Entry 6WZG (electron microscopy, 2.30 A resolution); this record covers chains A and N of the 6 polymer chains in the assembly.

Chain A:
Molecule: Guanine nucleotide-binding protein G(s) subunit alpha isoforms short
Source organism: Homo sapiens
UniProtKB: P63092 (GNAS2_HUMAN); residue numbers follow UniProt; this construct covers 1-394
Sequence (394 residues; numbered 1 to 394; the number before each row is that of its first residue):
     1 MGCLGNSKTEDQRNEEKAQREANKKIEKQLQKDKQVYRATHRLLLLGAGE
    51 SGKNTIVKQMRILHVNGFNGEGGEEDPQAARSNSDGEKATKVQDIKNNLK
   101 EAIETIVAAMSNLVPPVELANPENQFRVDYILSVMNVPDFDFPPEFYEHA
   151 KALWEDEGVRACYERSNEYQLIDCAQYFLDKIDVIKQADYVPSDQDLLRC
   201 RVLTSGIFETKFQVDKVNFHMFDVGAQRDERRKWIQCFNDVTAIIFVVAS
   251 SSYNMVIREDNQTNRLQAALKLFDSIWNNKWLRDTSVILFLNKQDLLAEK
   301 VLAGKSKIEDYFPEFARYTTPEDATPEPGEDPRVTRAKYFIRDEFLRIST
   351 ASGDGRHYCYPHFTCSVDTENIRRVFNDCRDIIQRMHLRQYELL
Unresolved in the structure: 1-11, 62-204
Construct notes: conflict Asn-54 (Ser in P63092), Ala-226 (Gly in P63092), Ala-268 (Glu in P63092), Lys-271 (Asn in P63092), Asp-274 (Lys in P63092), Lys-280 (Arg in P63092), Asp-284 (Thr in P63092), Thr-285 (Ile in P63092), Ser-366 (Ala in P63092)

Chain N:
Molecule: Nanobody35
Source organism: Lama glama
Notes: antibody fragment or engineered binder
Sequence (138 residues; each row starts with the number of its first residue):
     1 QVQLQESGGGLVQPGGSLRLSCAASGFTFSNYKMNWVRQAPGKGLEWVSD
    51 ISQSGASISYTGSVKGRFTISRDNAKNTLYLQMNSLKPEDTAVYYCARCP
   101 APFTRDCFDVTSTTYAYRGQGTQVTVSSHHHHHHEPEA
Unresolved in the structure: 127-138
Disulfide bonds: Cys-22/Cys-96, Cys-99/Cys-107

Chain A / chain N interface:
Pairs across the interface (40; chain A residue first):
  Arg-228(A) with Thr-114(N)
  Asp-229(A) with Asp-109(N); Ser-112(N), hydrogen bond; Thr-113(N), hydrogen bond (side chain-backbone)
  Glu-230(A) with Asp-109(N); Ser-112(N); Thr-114(N); Tyr-115(N)
  Arg-231(A) with Phe-108(N); Asp-109(N), hydrogen bond (backbone-side chain)
  Arg-232(A) with Pro-100(N); Asp-109(N), salt bridge; Tyr-115(N); Tyr-117(N)
  Val-256(A) with Lys-43(N)
  Ile-257(A) with Lys-43(N)
  Asn-261(A) with Gly-42(N); Lys-43(N); Gly-44(N), hydrogen bond (backbone-backbone)
  Gln-262(A) with Lys-43(N)
  Thr-263(A) with Glu-46(N)
  Gln-267(A) with Trp-47(N); Thr-61(N)
  Lys-271(A) with Trp-47(N); Asp-50(N), salt bridge
  Leu-272(A) with Phe-108(N), hydrophobic
  Ser-275(A) with Asp-106(N); Cys-107(N), hydrogen bond (side chain-backbone); Phe-108(N)
  Ile-276(A) with Phe-108(N)
  Trp-277(A) with Arg-105(N)
  Asn-278(A) with Arg-105(N), hydrogen bond (backbone-side chain); Asp-106(N)
  Asn-279(A) with Asp-106(N), hydrogen bond; Phe-108(N)
  Arg-283(A) with Arg-105(N)
  Tyr-311(A) with Gly-62(N)
  Pro-313(A) with Gly-62(N)
  Ser-352(A) with Arg-105(N)
  Arg-356(A) with Arg-105(N)
Also at the interface, not in a pair above, chain A (28 interface residues in all): Ile-235, Asp-260, Asn-264, Lys-280, Asp-310
Also at the interface, not in a pair above, chain N (21 interface residues in all): Ser-59, Ser-63

In short:
28 residues of chain A face 21 of chain N across their interface; the contacts include 7 hydrogen bonds and 2
salt bridges. Polar pairs include Arg-232(A)/Asp-109(N), Lys-271(A)/Asp-50(N) and Asp-229(A)/Ser-112(N).
Chain A is Guanine nucleotide-binding protein G(s) subunit alpha isoforms short (Homo sapiens) and chain N is
Nanobody35 (Lama glama); the structure, Human secretin receptor Gs complex, was determined by electron
microscopy, deposited together with 6WI9.
